7U1T - chains B and E of the 6 polymer chains in the assembly; structure by electron microscopy, 3.30 A resolution.

[Chain B]
Molecule: Epstein-Barr nuclear antigen 1
Source organism: Human herpesvirus 4 strain B95-8
Notes: fragment: DNA-binding domain
Reference sequence: P03211 (EBNA1_EBVB9); residue numbers follow UniProt; this construct covers 438-615
Sequence (178 residues; numbered 438 to 615; the number before each row is that of its first residue):
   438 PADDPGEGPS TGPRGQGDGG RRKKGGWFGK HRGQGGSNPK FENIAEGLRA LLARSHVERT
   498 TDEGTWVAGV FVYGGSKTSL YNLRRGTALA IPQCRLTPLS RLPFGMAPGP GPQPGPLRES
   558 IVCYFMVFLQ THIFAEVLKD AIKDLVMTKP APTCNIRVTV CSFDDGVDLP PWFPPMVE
Disordered / not traced: 438-453
UniProt features mapped onto this chain:
  - active site: Tyr518 (For site-specific DNA endonuclease activity)
  - binding site (DNA): Lys460, Lys461, Tyr518
  - site: Arg491 (Interaction dimer-dimer), Tyr518 (Interaction dimer-dimer. Required for episome maintenance and generation of immortalized B cells in the host)

[Chain E]
Molecule: 59-nt DNA strand
Sequence (59 nucleotides; each row starts with the number of its first residue):
     1 TAACCCTAAT TCGATAGCAT ATGCTTCCCG TTGGGTAACA TATGCTATTG AATTAGGGT

[Interface between chain B and chain E]
Contacting residue pairs (39; chain B residue first):
  Gly454(B) with DT48(E), hydrogen bond to the phosphate; DT49(E), hydrogen bond to the phosphate
  Asp455(B) with DA47(E), base contact; DT48(E), sugar contact
  Gly456(B) with DA47(E), sugar contact
  Arg458(B) with DT48(E), phosphate contact; DT49(E), phosphate contact
  Lys461(B) with DT48(E), hydrogen bond to the base
  Trp464(B) with DG44(E), base contact
  Phe465(B) with DT46(E), base contact
  Gly466(B) with DG44(E), base contact
  Lys467(B) with DC45(E), sugar contact; DT46(E), salt bridge to the phosphate
  His468(B) with DC45(E), sugar contact
  Arg469(B) with DT43(E), hydrogen bond to the base; DG44(E), hydrogen bond to the sugar
  Gly470(B) with DG44(E), hydrogen bond to the phosphate; DC45(E), hydrogen bond to the phosphate
  Gln471(B) with DC45(E), hydrogen bond to the phosphate
  Gly472(B) with DC45(E), hydrogen bond to the phosphate; DT46(E), phosphate contact
  Gly473(B) with DT46(E), hydrogen bond to the phosphate
  Asn475(B) with DA47(E), phosphate contact
  Phe478(B) with DT46(E), phosphate contact
  Lys514(B) with DT43(E), salt bridge to the phosphate
  Tyr518(B) with DG44(E), phosphate contact; DC45(E), hydrogen bond to the phosphate; DT46(E), base contact
  Arg521(B) with DG44(E), salt bridge to the phosphate; DC45(E), salt bridge to the phosphate
  Arg522(B) with DC45(E), salt bridge to the phosphate; DT46(E), phosphate contact
  Pro535(B) with DG44(E), phosphate contact
  Leu536(B) with DT43(E), hydrogen bond to the phosphate; DG44(E), hydrogen bond to the phosphate
  Arg538(B) with DA42(E), salt bridge to the phosphate; DT43(E), salt bridge to the phosphate
  Glu556(B) with DA42(E), phosphate contact
  Cys560(B) with DT43(E), hydrogen bond to the phosphate
Interface residues without a listed pair, chain B (28 interface residues in all): Arg459, Pro587
Interface residues without a listed pair, chain E (9 interface residues in all): DT54

[Overview]
28 residues of chain B face 9 of chain E across their interface, with 14 hydrogen bonds and 7 salt bridges.
Polar contacts include Lys461(B)-DT48(E), Arg469(B)-DT43(E) and Arg469(B)-DG44(E). UniProt lists active-site
residue Tyr518(B) and 3 DNA-binding residues on chain B.
Here chain B is Epstein-Barr nuclear antigen 1 (Human herpesvirus 4 strain B95-8) and chain E is a 59-nt DNA
strand. Entry 7U1T (EBNA1 DNA binding domain (401-641) binds to half Dyad Symmetry element) was determined by
electron microscopy.
